1VG1 - chain A; structure by X-ray diffraction, 1.90 A resolution.

== Chain A ==
Name: Ras-related protein Rab-7
Source organism: Rattus norvegicus
Notes: fragment: Gtpase Domain
UniProt: P09527 (RAB7_RAT); residues 1-185 here = UniProt positions 1-185
Sequence (185 residues; each row starts with the number of its first residue):
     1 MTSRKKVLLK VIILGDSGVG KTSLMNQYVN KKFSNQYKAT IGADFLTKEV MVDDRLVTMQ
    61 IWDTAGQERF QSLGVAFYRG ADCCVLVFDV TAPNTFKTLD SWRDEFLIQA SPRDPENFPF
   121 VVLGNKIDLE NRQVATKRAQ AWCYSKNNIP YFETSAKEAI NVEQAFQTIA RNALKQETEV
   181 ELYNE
Not modelled in the structure: 1-4, 35-42, 65-71
Metal / ion sites: Mg2+: Thr-22 (together with GDP)
Ligand contacts: GDP (guanosine-5'-diphosphate): Asp-16, Ser-17, Gly-18, Val-19, Gly-20, Lys-21, Thr-22, Ser-23, Phe-33, Ser-34, Asn-125, Lys-126, Asp-128, Leu-129, Ser-155, Ala-156, Lys-157
Curated features (UniProtKB/Swiss-Prot):
  - motif: Tyr-28 to Ile-41 (Switch 1), Gln-67 to Asp-82 (Switch 2)
  - binding site (GTP): Ser-17, Gly-18, Val-19, Gly-20, Lys-21, Thr-22, Ser-23, Ser-34, Asn-35, Tyr-37, Thr-40, Gly-66, Asn-125, Lys-126, Asp-128, Ala-156, Lys-157
  - binding site (Mg(2+)): Thr-22, Thr-40, Asp-63
  - modified residue: Thr-2 (N-acetylthreonine), Ser-72 (Phosphoserine)

== Overview ==
Ligands of chain A: GDP. From UniProt: 17 GTP-binding residues and 3 Mg2+-binding residues.
Chain A is Ras-related protein Rab-7 (Rattus norvegicus); the structure, GDP-Bound Rab7, was determined by
X-ray diffraction, deposited together with 1VG0, 1VG8 and 1VG9.
